PDB entry 9IMK | electron microscopy, 4.01 A resolution (low resolution: residue-level contacts below are approximate; hydrogen-bond / salt-bridge calls are withheld) | chains A and R of the 18 polymer chains in the assembly

# Chain A
Molecule: RNA-directed RNA polymerase nsp12
Source organism: Severe acute respiratory syndrome coronavirus 2
Notes: EC 2.7.7.48, 2.7.7.50
UniProt: P0DTD1 (R1AB_SARS2); residues 1-932 here correspond to UniProt positions 4393-5324 (UniProt number = residue number + 4392)
Chain sequence (932 residues; numbered 1 to 932; the number before each row is that of its first residue):
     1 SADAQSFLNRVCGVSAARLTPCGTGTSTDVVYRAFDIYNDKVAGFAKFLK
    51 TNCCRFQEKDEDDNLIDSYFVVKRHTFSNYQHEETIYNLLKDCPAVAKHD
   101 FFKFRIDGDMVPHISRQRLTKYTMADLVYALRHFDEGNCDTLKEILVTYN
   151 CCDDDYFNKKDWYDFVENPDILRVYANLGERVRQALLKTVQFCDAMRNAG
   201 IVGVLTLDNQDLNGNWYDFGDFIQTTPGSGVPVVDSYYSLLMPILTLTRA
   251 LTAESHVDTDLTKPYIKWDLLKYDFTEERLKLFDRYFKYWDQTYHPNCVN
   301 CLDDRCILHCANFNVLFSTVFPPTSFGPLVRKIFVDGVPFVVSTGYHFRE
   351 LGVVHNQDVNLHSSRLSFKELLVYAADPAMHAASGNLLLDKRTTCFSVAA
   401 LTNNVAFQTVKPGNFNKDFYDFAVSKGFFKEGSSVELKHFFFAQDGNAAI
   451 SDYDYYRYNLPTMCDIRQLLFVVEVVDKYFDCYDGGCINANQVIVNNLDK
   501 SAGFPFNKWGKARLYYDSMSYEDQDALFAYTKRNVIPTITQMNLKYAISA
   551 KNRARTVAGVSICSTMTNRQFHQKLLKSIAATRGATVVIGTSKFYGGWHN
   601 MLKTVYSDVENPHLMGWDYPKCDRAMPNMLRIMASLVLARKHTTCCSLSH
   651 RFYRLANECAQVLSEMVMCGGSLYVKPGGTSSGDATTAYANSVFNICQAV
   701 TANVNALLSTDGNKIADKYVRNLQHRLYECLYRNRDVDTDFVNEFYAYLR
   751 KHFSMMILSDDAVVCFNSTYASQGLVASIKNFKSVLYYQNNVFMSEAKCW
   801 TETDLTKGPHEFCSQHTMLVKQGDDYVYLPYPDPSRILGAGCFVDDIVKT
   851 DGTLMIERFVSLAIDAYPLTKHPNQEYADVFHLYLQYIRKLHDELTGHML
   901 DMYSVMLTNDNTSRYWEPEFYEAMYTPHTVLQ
Unresolved in the structure: 1-3, 930-932
Ion coordination: Zn2+ site 1: His-295, Cys-301, Cys-306, Cys-310; Zn2+ site 2: Cys-487, His-642, Cys-645, Cys-646
UniProt features mapped onto this chain:
  - region: Lys-545 to Arg-555 (Interaction with RMP Remdesivir), Thr-582 to Pro-620 (RdRp Palm N-ter)
  - active site: Ser-759, Asp-760, Asp-761
  - binding site (Mn(2+)): Asn-209, Asp-218
  - binding site (Zn(2+)): His-295, Cys-301, Cys-306, Cys-310, Cys-487, His-642, Cys-645, Cys-646
  - site: Gln-932 (Cleavage)

# Chain R
Molecule: 59-nt RNA strand
Sequence (59 nucleotides; row label = number of the first residue in the row):
     1 GAUCUACAAGAGAUCAAAAGUUGGUUGGUUUGUUACCUGGGAAGGUAUAA
    51 ACCUUCCCC
Unresolved in the structure: 1-12, 59

# Interface between chain A and chain R
Residue-residue contacts (25; chain A residue first):
  Gln-408(A) with A18(R)
  Asn-496(A) with U21(R); U22(R)
  Lys-500(A) with A19(R); G20(R)
  Ser-501(A) with A18(R); A19(R)
  Asn-507(A) with A18(R)
  Gln-541(A) with A18(R)
  Asn-543(A) with A18(R)
  Val-557(A) with A19(R)
  Ala-558(A) with A19(R)
  Arg-569(A) with U21(R)
  Lys-577(A) with U22(R)
  Gly-590(A) with U22(R); G23(R)
  Ser-592(A) with G23(R)
  Phe-594(A) with G23(R); G24(R)
  Tyr-595(A) with U25(R)
  Gly-683(A) with A19(R); G20(R)
  Asp-684(A) with G20(R)
  Ala-685(A) with G20(R)
  Tyr-689(A) with U21(R)
Interface residues without a listed pair, chain A (26 interface residues in all): Ala-580, Thr-591, Ser-682, Ser-861, Asn-911, Phe-920, Met-924
Interface residues without a listed pair, chain R (10 interface residues in all): U26, G27

# In short
26 residues of chain A face 10 of chain R across their interface. His-295(A), Cys-301(A), Cys-306(A) and
Cys-310(A) form the Zn2+ site 1. From UniProt: 3 active-site residues, Mn2+-binding residues Asn-209(A) and
Asp-218(A) and 8 Zn2+-binding residues on chain A.
Chain A is RNA-directed RNA polymerase nsp12 (Severe acute respiratory syndrome coronavirus 2) and chain R is
a 59-nt RNA strand; the structure, SARS-CoV-2 Replication-Transcription Complex has a dimer architecture
(dRTC) in post-capping state, was determined by electron microscopy, deposited together with 9IMM and 8XCH.
